4UI2 - chains A and B of the 4 polymer chains in the assembly; structure by X-ray diffraction, 3.15 A resolution.

== Chain A ==
Name: Neogenin
Organism: Homo sapiens
Notes: fragment: 5th and 6th fn type 3 like domains
UniProt: P97798 (NEO1_MOUSE); residue numbers follow UniProt; this construct covers 883-1133
Amino-acid sequence (264 residues; numbered 880 to 1143; the number before each row is that of its first residue):
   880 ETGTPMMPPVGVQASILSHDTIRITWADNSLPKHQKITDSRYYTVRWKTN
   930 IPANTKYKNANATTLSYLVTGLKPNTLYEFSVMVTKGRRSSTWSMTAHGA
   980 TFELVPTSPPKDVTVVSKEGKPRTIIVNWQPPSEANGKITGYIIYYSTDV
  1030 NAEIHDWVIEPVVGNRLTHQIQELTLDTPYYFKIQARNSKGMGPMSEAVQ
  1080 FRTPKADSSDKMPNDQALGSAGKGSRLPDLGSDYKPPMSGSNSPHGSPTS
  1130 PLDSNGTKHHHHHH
Unresolved in the structure: 880-882, 1084-1143
Construct notes: expression tag (880-882, 1134-1143)
Glycans and other covalent adducts: N-acetylglucosamine (NAG) linked to N940
Curated features (UniProtKB/Swiss-Prot):
  - glycosylation: N940 (N-linked (GlcNAc...) asparagine)

== Chain B ==
Name: Bone morphogenetic protein 2, BMP2
Organism: Homo sapiens
Notes: fragment: c-terminal domain signaling domain
UniProt: P12643 (BMP2_HUMAN); residue numbers follow UniProt; this construct covers 283-396
Amino-acid sequence (114 residues; row label = number of the first residue in the row):
   283 QAKHKQRKRLKSSCKRHPLYVDFSDVGWNDWIVAPPGYHAFYCHGECPFP
   333 LADHLNSTNHAIVQTLVNSVNSKIPKACCVPTELSAISMLYLDENEKVVL
   383 KNYQDMVVEGCGCR
Unresolved in the structure: 283-292
Disulfide bonds: C360 forms a disulfide with the same residue of a neighbouring copy of this chain
Disulfide bonds: C296-C361, C325-C393, C329-C395
Residues lining bound ligands:
  - s,r meso-tartaric acid (SRT), molecule 1: R298, H299, P300, F323
  - s,r meso-tartaric acid (SRT), molecule 2: N341, K383, N384, Y385, Q386
Curated features (UniProtKB/Swiss-Prot):
  - glycosylation: N338 (N-linked (GlcNAc...) (high mannose) asparagine)
  - natural variant: C329 to R396 (deletion: In SSFSC1)
  - mutagenesis: L333 (L333P: Complete loss of type I receptor binding)

== Interface between chain A and chain B ==
Contacting residue pairs (15):
  S894(A) - D312(B)
  L896(A) - D312(B)
  L896(A) - L374(B)
  S897(A) - E378(B)
  H898(A) - E378(B)  salt bridge
  R902(A) - N311(B)  hydrogen bond (side chain-backbone)
  R902(A) - I314(B)  hydrogen bond (side chain-backbone)
  R902(A) - V315(B)  hydrogen bond (side chain-backbone)
  T904(A) - S306(B)
  T904(A) - N311(B)
  H913(A) - D307(B)  salt bridge
  Q914(A) - D304(B)
  Q914(A) - D307(B)
  S945(A) - S306(B)
  F981(A) - E378(B)
Other interface residues (no listed pair), chain A (12 interface residues in all): E982, K1069
Other interface residues (no listed pair), chain B (10 interface residues in all): A316

== Summary ==
12 residues of chain A and 10 residues of chain B are in contact, with 3 hydrogen bonds and 2 salt bridges.
Polar contacts include H898(A)-E378(B), H913(A)-D307(B) and R902(A)-N311(B). Ligands of chain B: s,r
meso-tartaric acid. Covalently linked N-acetylglucosamine: at N940(A).
Chain A is Neogenin and chain B is Bone morphogenetic protein 2, BMP2, both from Homo sapiens; the structure,
Crystal structure of the ternary RGMB-BMP2-NEO1 complex, was determined by X-ray diffraction together with
4UHY, 4UI0 and 4UI1 from the same study.
